PDB entry 4C5A | X-ray diffraction, 1.65 A resolution | chains A and C of the 3 polymer chains in the assembly

Chain A:
Name: D-alanine--D-alanine ligase
From: Escherichia coli K-12
Notes: EC 6.3.2.4
UniProt: C4ZRI7 (C4ZRI7_ECOBW); residue numbers follow UniProt; this construct covers 1-306
Chain sequence (330 residues; each row starts with the number of its first residue; numbers below 1 keep their minus sign (Met-23 is residue -23)):
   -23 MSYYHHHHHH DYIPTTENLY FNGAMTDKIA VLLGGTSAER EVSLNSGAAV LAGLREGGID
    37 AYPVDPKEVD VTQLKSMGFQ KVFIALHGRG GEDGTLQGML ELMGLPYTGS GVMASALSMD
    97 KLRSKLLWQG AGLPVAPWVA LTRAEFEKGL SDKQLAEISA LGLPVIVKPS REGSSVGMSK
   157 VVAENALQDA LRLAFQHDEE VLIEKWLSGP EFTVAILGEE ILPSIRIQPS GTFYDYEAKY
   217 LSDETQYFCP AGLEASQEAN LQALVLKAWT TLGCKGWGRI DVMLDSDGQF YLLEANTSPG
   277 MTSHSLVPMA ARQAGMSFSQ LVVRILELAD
Unresolved in the structure: -23 to 0
Construct notes: expression tag (-23 to 0)
Bound ions: Mg2+ site 1: Asp257, Glu270 (together with ADP, DS0); Mg2+ site 2: Glu270, Asn272 (together with ADP, DS0)
Residues lining bound ligands:
  - ADP (adenosine-5'-diphosphate): Lys97, Ala112, Ile142, Lys144, Glu148, Gly149, Ser150, Ser151, Val152, Met154, Glu180, Lys181, Trp182, Leu183, Glu187, Phe209, Tyr210, Lys215, Asp257, Met259, Leu269, Glu270, Asn272
  - DS0 ([(4R)-4-azanyl-4,5-dihydro-1,2-oxazol-3-yl] dihydrogen phosphate): Glu15, Val18, His63, Gly149, Ser150, Ser151, Lys215, Tyr216, Arg255, Asp257, Glu270, Asn272, Ser274, Pro275, Gly276
What the authors report for this chain:
  - binding site for DS0: Glu15, Ser150, Lys215, Arg255, Gly276
  - binding site for ADP: Lys97, Lys144

Chain C:
Name: Peptide
Chain sequence (8 residues; row label = number of the first residue in the row):
     1 ENLYFQGA

Interface between chain A and chain C:
Residue-residue contacts (14):
  Met1(A) with Gly7(C), hydrogen bond (backbone-backbone); Ala8(C), hydrogen bond (backbone-backbone)
  Thr2(A) with Ala8(C)
  Lys4(A) with Glu1(C), salt bridge
  Arg31(A) with Tyr4(C); Phe5(C)
  Gly34(A) with Phe5(C)
  Ile35(A) with Phe5(C)
  Asp36(A) with Leu3(C); Tyr4(C); Phe5(C), hydrogen bond (side chain-backbone)
  Tyr38(A) with Leu3(C); Tyr4(C), hydrogen bond (side chain-backbone)
  Met53(A) with Glu1(C)

In short:
The interface between chain A and chain C involves 9 residues on one side and 6 on the other; the contacts
include 4 hydrogen bonds and 1 salt bridge. Among the polar pairs are Lys4(A)-Glu1(C), Asp36(A)-Phe5(C) and
Tyr38(A)-Tyr4(C). The paper reports a binding site for DS0 at Glu15(A), Ser150(A) and Lys215(A) among others;
a binding site for ADP at Lys97(A) and Lys144(A).
Chain A is D-alanine--D-alanine ligase (Escherichia coli K-12) and chain C is Peptide; the structure, The
X-ray crystal structures of D-alanyl-D-alanine ligase in complex ADP and D-cycloserine phosphate, was
determined by X-ray diffraction (same publication as 4C5C).
